Entry 5JZK (X-ray diffraction, 1.90 A resolution); this record covers chains A and B.

== Chain A (and B) ==
Name: Green fluorescent protein
From: Aequorea victoria
Notes: chain B of this document is another copy of the same molecule, construct and numbering; everything in this record applies to it too
UniProtKB: A0A059PIQ0 (A0A059PIQ0_AEQVI); aligned to UniProt positions 3-238 over residues 3-238
Amino-acid sequence (247 residues; each row starts with the number of its first residue; note: 2 numbers in that range are skipped by the numbering (no residue carries them; nothing is unmodelled there); numbers below 1 keep their minus sign (Met-10 is residue -10)):
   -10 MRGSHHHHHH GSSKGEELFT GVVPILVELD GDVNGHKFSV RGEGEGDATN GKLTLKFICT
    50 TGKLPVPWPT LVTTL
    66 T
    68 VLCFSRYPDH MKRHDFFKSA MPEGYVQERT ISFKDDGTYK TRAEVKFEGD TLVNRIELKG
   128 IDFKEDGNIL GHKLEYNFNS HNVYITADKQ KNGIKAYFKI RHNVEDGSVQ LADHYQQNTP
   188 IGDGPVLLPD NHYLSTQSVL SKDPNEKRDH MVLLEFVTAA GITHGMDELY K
Not modelled in the structure: -10 to 0 (chain B: -10 to 1, 238)
Construct notes: initiating methionine (-10); expression tag (-9 to 2); conflict Arg30 (Ser in A0A059PIQ0), Leu69 (Gln in A0A059PIQ0), Ser72 (Ala in A0A059PIQ0), Arg80 (Gln in A0A059PIQ0), Tyr164 (Asn in A0A059PIQ0), Val206 (Ala in A0A059PIQ0); chromophore (66)
Modified / non-standard residues: Thr66 (chromophore; CRO)
Glycans and other covalent adducts: covalent link Leu64-Thr66; covalent link Thr66-Val68
From the paper describing this entry:
  - contacts within the chain: Leu69-Phe84, Leu69-Leu201, Tyr164-Lys166 (hydrogen bond), Tyr164-Asp180 (hydrogen bond)
  - self-association interface (contacts with another copy of this molecule); pairs are residue here / residue on that copy: Phe223-Phe223 (hydrophobic contact)
  - mutagenesis - F223D: abolished binding to Green fluorescent protein (chain A)
  - mutagenesis - F223D: unchanged stability

== How chain A and chain B interact ==
Residue-residue contacts - 29 pairs, chain A then chain B:
  Asn39(A) with Asn146(B), hydrogen bond; Ser147(B), hydrogen bond (backbone-side chain)
  Lys41(A) with Val206(B)
  Arg73(A) with Asn149(B), hydrogen bond; Ser202(B)
  Asn146(A) with Asn39(B), hydrogen bond
  Ser147(A) with Asn39(B), hydrogen bond (backbone-side chain); Arg73(B)
  His148(A) with Arg73(B)
  Asn149(A) with Arg73(B), hydrogen bond
  Ser202(A) with Arg73(B), hydrogen bond
  Gln204(A) with Gln204(B); Phe223(B); Thr225(B), hydrogen bond
  Ser205(A) with Phe223(B)
  Val206(A) with Lys41(B); Leu221(B), hydrophobic; Phe223(B), hydrophobic
  Leu221(A) with Val206(B), hydrophobic; Leu221(B), hydrophobic
  Phe223(A) with Gln204(B); Val206(B), hydrophobic; Phe223(B), hydrophobic
  Thr225(A) with Gln204(B), hydrogen bond
  Glu235(A) with Thr230(B), hydrogen bond
  Tyr237(A) with Asn198(B)
  Lys238(A) with Asn198(B); Gly228(B), hydrogen bond (side chain-backbone); Thr230(B), hydrogen bond
Other interface residues (no listed pair), chain A (23 interface residues in all): Phe145, Tyr200, Thr203, Ala227, Thr230, Asp234
Other interface residues (no listed pair), chain B (20 interface residues in all): Phe145, His148, Tyr151, Tyr200, Ala227

== Summary ==
23 residues of chain A and 20 residues of chain B are in contact; the contacts include 12 hydrogen bonds.
Polar pairs include Asn39(A)-Asn146(B), Asn39(A)-Ser147(B) and Arg73(A)-Asn149(B). The paper reports that
F223D of chain A abolishes binding to Green fluorescent protein (chain A); a self-association interface
involving Phe223(A).
Chain A and chain B are both Green fluorescent protein (Aequorea victoria); the structure, The Structure of
Ultra Stable Green Fluorescent Protein, was determined by X-ray diffraction, deposited together with 5JZL.
